Entry 7TXU (electron microscopy, 2.60 A resolution); this record covers chains A and I of the 12 polymer chains in the assembly.

Chain A:
Molecule: Cyanophycin synthase
From: Synechocystis sp. PCC 6714
Notes: EC 6.3.2.29, 6.3.2.30
UniProt: A0A068N621 (A0A068N621_SYNY4); residue numbers follow UniProt; this construct covers 1-873
Sequence (879 residues; each row starts with the number of its first residue):
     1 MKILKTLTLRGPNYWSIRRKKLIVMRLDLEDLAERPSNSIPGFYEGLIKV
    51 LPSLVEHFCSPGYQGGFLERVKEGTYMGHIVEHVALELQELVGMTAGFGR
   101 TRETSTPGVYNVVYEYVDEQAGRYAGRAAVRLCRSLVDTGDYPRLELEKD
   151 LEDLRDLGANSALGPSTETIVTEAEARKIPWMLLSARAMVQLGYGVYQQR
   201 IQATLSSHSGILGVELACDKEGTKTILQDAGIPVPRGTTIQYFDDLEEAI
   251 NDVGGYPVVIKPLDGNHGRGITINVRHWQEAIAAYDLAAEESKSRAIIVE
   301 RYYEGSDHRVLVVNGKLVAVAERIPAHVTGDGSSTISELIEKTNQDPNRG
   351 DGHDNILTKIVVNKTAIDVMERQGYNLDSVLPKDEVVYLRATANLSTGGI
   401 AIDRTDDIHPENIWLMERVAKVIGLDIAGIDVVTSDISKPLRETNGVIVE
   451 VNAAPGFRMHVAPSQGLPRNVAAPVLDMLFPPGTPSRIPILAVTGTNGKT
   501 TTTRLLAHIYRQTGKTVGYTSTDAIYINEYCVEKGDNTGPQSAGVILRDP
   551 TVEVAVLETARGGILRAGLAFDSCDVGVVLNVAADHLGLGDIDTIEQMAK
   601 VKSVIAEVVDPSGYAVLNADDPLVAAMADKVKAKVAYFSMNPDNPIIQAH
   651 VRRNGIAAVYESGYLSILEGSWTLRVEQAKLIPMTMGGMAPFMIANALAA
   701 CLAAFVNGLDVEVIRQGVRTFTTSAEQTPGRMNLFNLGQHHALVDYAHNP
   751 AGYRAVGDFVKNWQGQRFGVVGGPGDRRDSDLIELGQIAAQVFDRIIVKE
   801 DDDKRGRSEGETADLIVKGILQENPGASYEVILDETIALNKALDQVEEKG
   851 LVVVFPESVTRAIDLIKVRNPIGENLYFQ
Unresolved in the structure: 294-296, 873-879
Differences from the reference sequence: expression tag (874-879)
Bound ions: Zn2+: C59, H79, H83; Mg2+ site 1: D431, E450 (together with ATP); Mg2+ site 2: T500, T522, E558 (together with ATP)
Small-molecule neighbours:
  - ATP (adenosine-5'-triphosphate), molecule 1: K220, P235, V259, K261, H267, G268, I271, I273, E300, R301, Y302, Y303, D307, T392, V433, V449, E450
  - ATP, molecule 2: T496, N497, G498, K499, T500, T501, T522, E558, N581, F692, N696, G730, R731, D745, Y746, A751, G752, A755, V756
Reported in the primary citation:
  - catalytic residues: E82 (proposed by the authors, not directly observed)
  - mutagenesis - R100A: unchanged catalytic activity (primer-independent activity)
  - mutagenesis - E82Q: abolished catalytic activity on (beta-Asp-Arg)8-NH2
  - mutagenesis - H57A, C59A, R70A, H79A, W672A: decreased catalytic activity (primer-independent activity)
  - mutagenesis - H57A, C59A, R70A, H79A, E82Q, R100A, W672A: unchanged catalytic activity (primer-dependent activity)

Chain I:
Molecule: 16x(Asp-Arg)
Sequence (16 residues; row label = number of the first residue in the row):
     1 XXXXXXXXXXXXXXXX
Unresolved in the structure: 5-16
Modified positions: 7ID ((2S)-4-[[(2S)-5-[[azanyl($l4-azanylidene)methyl]amino]-1-$l1-oxidanyl-1-oxidanylidene-pentan-2-yl]amino]-2-$l2-azanyl-4-oxidanylidene-butanoic acid) at position 1, 7ID ((2S)-4-[[(2S)-5-[[azanyl($l4-azanylidene)methyl]amino]-1-$l1-oxidanyl-1-oxidanylidene-pentan-2-yl]amino]-2-$l2-azanyl-4-oxidanylidene-butanoic acid) at position 2, 7ID ((2S)-4-[[(2S)-5-[[azanyl($l4-azanylidene)methyl]amino]-1-$l1-oxidanyl-1-oxidanylidene-pentan-2-yl]amino]-2-$l2-azanyl-4-oxidanylidene-butanoic acid) at position 3, 7ID ((2S)-4-[[(2S)-5-[[azanyl($l4-azanylidene)methyl]amino]-1-$l1-oxidanyl-1-oxidanylidene-pentan-2-yl]amino]-2-$l2-azanyl-4-oxidanylidene-butanoic acid) at position 4, 7ID ((2S)-4-[[(2S)-5-[[azanyl($l4-azanylidene)methyl]amino]-1-$l1-oxidanyl-1-oxidanylidene-pentan-2-yl]amino]-2-$l2-azanyl-4-oxidanylidene-butanoic acid) at position 5, 7ID ((2S)-4-[[(2S)-5-[[azanyl($l4-azanylidene)methyl]amino]-1-$l1-oxidanyl-1-oxidanylidene-pentan-2-yl]amino]-2-$l2-azanyl-4-oxidanylidene-butanoic acid) at position 6, 7ID ((2S)-4-[[(2S)-5-[[azanyl($l4-azanylidene)methyl]amino]-1-$l1-oxidanyl-1-oxidanylidene-pentan-2-yl]amino]-2-$l2-azanyl-4-oxidanylidene-butanoic acid) at position 7, 7ID ((2S)-4-[[(2S)-5-[[azanyl($l4-azanylidene)methyl]amino]-1-$l1-oxidanyl-1-oxidanylidene-pentan-2-yl]amino]-2-$l2-azanyl-4-oxidanylidene-butanoic acid) at position 8, 7ID ((2S)-4-[[(2S)-5-[[azanyl($l4-azanylidene)methyl]amino]-1-$l1-oxidanyl-1-oxidanylidene-pentan-2-yl]amino]-2-$l2-azanyl-4-oxidanylidene-butanoic acid) at position 9, 7ID ((2S)-4-[[(2S)-5-[[azanyl($l4-azanylidene)methyl]amino]-1-$l1-oxidanyl-1-oxidanylidene-pentan-2-yl]amino]-2-$l2-azanyl-4-oxidanylidene-butanoic acid) at position 10, 7ID ((2S)-4-[[(2S)-5-[[azanyl($l4-azanylidene)methyl]amino]-1-$l1-oxidanyl-1-oxidanylidene-pentan-2-yl]amino]-2-$l2-azanyl-4-oxidanylidene-butanoic acid) at position 11, 7ID ((2S)-4-[[(2S)-5-[[azanyl($l4-azanylidene)methyl]amino]-1-$l1-oxidanyl-1-oxidanylidene-pentan-2-yl]amino]-2-$l2-azanyl-4-oxidanylidene-butanoic acid) at position 12, 7ID ((2S)-4-[[(2S)-5-[[azanyl($l4-azanylidene)methyl]amino]-1-$l1-oxidanyl-1-oxidanylidene-pentan-2-yl]amino]-2-$l2-azanyl-4-oxidanylidene-butanoic acid) at position 13, 7ID ((2S)-4-[[(2S)-5-[[azanyl($l4-azanylidene)methyl]amino]-1-$l1-oxidanyl-1-oxidanylidene-pentan-2-yl]amino]-2-$l2-azanyl-4-oxidanylidene-butanoic acid) at position 14, 7ID ((2S)-4-[[(2S)-5-[[azanyl($l4-azanylidene)methyl]amino]-1-$l1-oxidanyl-1-oxidanylidene-pentan-2-yl]amino]-2-$l2-azanyl-4-oxidanylidene-butanoic acid) at position 15, 7ID ((2S)-4-[[(2S)-5-[[azanyl($l4-azanylidene)methyl]amino]-1-$l1-oxidanyl-1-oxidanylidene-pentan-2-yl]amino]-2-$l2-azanyl-4-oxidanylidene-butanoic acid) at position 16

How chain A and chain I interact:
Pairs across the interface - 32 pairs, chain A then chain I:
  Y14(A) with 7ID_1(I)
  W15(A) with 7ID_1(I)
  S16(A) with 7ID_1(I)
  I17(A) with 7ID_1(I)
  R18(A) with 7ID_1(I)
  R19(A) with 7ID_1(I), hydrogen bond (side chain-backbone); 7ID_3(I)
  H57(A) with 7ID_4(I)
  F58(A) with 7ID_2(I); 7ID_4(I)
  C59(A) with 7ID_2(I); 7ID_4(I)
  E82(A) with 7ID_4(I)
  H83(A) with 7ID_4(I)
  L86(A) with 7ID_4(I)
  E87(A) with 7ID_4(I)
  E90(A) with 7ID_3(I); 7ID_4(I)
  T95(A) with 7ID_3(I)
  A96(A) with 7ID_3(I); 7ID_4(I)
  G97(A) with 7ID_3(I); 7ID_4(I)
  F98(A) with 7ID_1(I); 7ID_3(I)
  G99(A) with 7ID_3(I), hydrogen bond (backbone-backbone); 7ID_4(I)
  R100(A) with 7ID_2(I), hydrogen bond (side chain-backbone); 7ID_3(I), hydrogen bond (side chain-backbone)
  K600(A) with 7ID_1(I)
  S603(A) with 7ID_1(I)
  E607(A) with 7ID_1(I)
Other interface residues (no listed pair), chain A (26 interface residues in all): N13, E56, V604

In short:
The interface between chain A and chain I involves 26 residues on one side and 4 on the other, with 4 hydrogen
bonds. Among the polar pairs are R19(A)-7ID_1(I), R100(A)-7ID_2(I) and R100(A)-7ID_3(I). The paper reports the
catalytic residue E82(A); H57A, C59A and R70A of chain A, among others, reduce catalytic activity
(primer-independent activity); 7 substitutions were tested in all.
Chain A is Cyanophycin synthase (Synechocystis sp. PCC 6714) and chain I is 16x(Asp-Arg); the structure,
Cyanophycin synthetase 1 from Synechocystis sp. UTEX2470 with ATP and 16x(Asp-Arg), was determined by electron
microscopy, deposited together with 7TXV.
